8ETC - chains 1 and N of the 42 polymer chains in the assembly; structure by electron microscopy, 3.10 A resolution.

Chain 1:
Molecule: 3497-nt RNA strand
Organism: Schizosaccharomyces pombe
Sequence (3497 nucleotides; each row starts with the number of its first residue):
     1 AUUUGACCUC AAAUCAGGUA GGACUACGCG CUGAACUUAA GCAUAUCAAU AAGCGCAGGA
    61 AAAGAAAAUA ACCAUGAUUC CCUCAGUAAC GGCGAGUGAA GCGGGAAAAG CUCAAAUUUG
   121 AAAUCUGGCA ACAUUUCUUU UGUUGUCCGA GUUGUAAUUU CAAGAAGCUG CUUUGAGUGU
   181 AGACGAUCGG UCUAAGUUCC UUGGAACAGG ACGUCAGAGA GGGUGAGAAC CCCGUCUUUG
   241 GUCGAUUGGA UAUGCCAUAU AAAGCGCUUU CGAAGAGUCG AGUUGUUUGG GAAUGCAGCU
   301 CUAAAUGGGU GGUAAAUUUC AUCUAAAGCU AAAUAUUGGC GAGAGACCGA UAGCGAACAA
   361 GUAGAGUGAU CGAAAGAUGA AAAGAACUUU GAAAAGAGAG UUAAAUAGUA CGUGAAAUUG
   421 CUGAAAGGGA AGCAUUGGAA AUCAGUCUUA CCUGGGUGAG AUCAGUAGUC UCUUCGCGAG
   481 ACUAUGCACU CUGAACCUGU GGUAGGUCAG CAUCAGUUUU CGGGGGCGGA AAAAGAAUAA
   541 GGGAAGGUGG CUUUCCGGGU UCUGCCUGGG GAGUGUUUAU AGCCCUUGUU GUAAUACGUC
   601 CACUGGGGAC UGAGGACUGC GGCUUCGUGC CAAGGAUGCU GACAUAAUGG UUUUCAAUGG
   661 CCCGUCUUGA AACACGGACC AAGGAGUCUA GCAUCUAUGC GAGUGUUUGG GUGAUGAAAA
   721 CCCAUCCGCG AAAUGAAAGU GAAUGCAGGU GGGAACGCCC UUGUGGCGUG CACCAUCGAC
   781 CGACCCGGAA GUUUGUCAAU GGAAGGGUUU GAGUAAGAGC AUAGCUGUUG GGACCCGAAA
   841 GAUGGUGAAC UAUGCCUGAA UAGGGUGAAG CCAGAGGAAA CUCUGGUGGA GGCUCGUAGA
   901 GAUUCUGACG UGCAAAUCGA UCUUCAAAUU UGGGUAUAGG GGCGAAAGAC UAAUCGAACC
   961 AUCUAGUAGC UGGUUCCUGC CGAAGUUUCC CUCAGGAUAG CAGAAACUCA GAUCAGUUUU
  1021 AUGAGGUAAA GCGAAUGAUU AGAGGUCUUG GGGAAGGAAU UUCCUCAACC UAUUCUCAAA
  1081 CUUUAAAUAU GUAAGACGCC CUUGUCGCUU AAUUGGACGU GGGCCAUCGA AUGAGAGUUU
  1141 CUAGUGGGCC AUUUUUGGUA AGCAGAACUG GCGAUGCGGG AUGAACCGAA CGUGAGGUUA
  1201 AGGUGCCGGA AUGUACGCUC AUCAGACACC AGAAAAGGUG UUAGUUCAUC UAGACAGCAG
  1261 GACGGUGGCC AUGGAAGUCG GAAUCCGCUA AGGAGUGUGU AACAACUCAC CUGCCGAAUG
  1321 AACUAGCCCU GAAAAUGGAU GGCGCUUAAG CGUACUACCC AUACCUCACC GUCUGGGUUA
  1381 GCUUUGAGAA GCUCAGACGA GUAGGCAGGC GUGGAGGUUU GUGACGAAGC CUUGGGCGUG
  1441 AGCCUGGGUC GAACAGCCUC UAGUGCAGAU CUUGGUGGAA GUAGCAAAUA UUCAAAUGAG
  1501 AACUUUGAAG ACUGAAGUGG GGAAAGGUUC CAUGUGAACA GCAGUUGGAC AUGGGUUAGU
  1561 CGAUCCUAAG AGAUAGGGAA GCUCCGUAUG AAAGUUGCAC GAUUUUUCGU GCCUCCUAUC
  1621 GAAAGGGAAU CCGGUUAAUA UUCCGGAACC AGAAGGUGGA AUCAACACGG CAACGUAAAU
  1681 GAAGUUGGAG ACGUCGGCGG GAGCCCUGGG AAGAGUUCUC UUUUCUUUUU AACAAACCAU
  1741 UGAACCACCC UGAAAUCGGU UUAUCCGGAG CUAGGGUAUG GUGUUUGGAA GAGUUCAGCG
  1801 CCUCAUGCUG AAUCCGGUGC GCUCUCGACG GCCCUUGAAA AUCCAACGGA AGAAUGGACC
  1861 UUCGGGUCCU UGUUUUCACA UCUGGUCGUA CUCAUAACCG CAGCAGGUCU CCAAGGUGAA
  1921 CAGCCUCUAG UUGAUAGAAC AAUGUAGAUA AGGGAAGUCG GCAAAAUGGA UCCGUAACUU
  1981 CGGGAUAAGG AUUGGCUCUA AGGGUUGGGU ACGUUGGGCC UUGGAACCUG AACGGUUGCU
  2041 GGACUGAGCG UGGACCGAUG UCUUUUCUCG CCUUUCGGGG UGAGAAGGGA UGUUGGACCU
  2101 GCUUGGACCU UGGCGGCCGG GAAGUCCUUG GUCGGGCUUU UCUCCUUCUC GGGGAUUAUG
  2161 CUCUUACUGG CGUACGUUUA ACAACCAACU UAGAACUGGU ACGGACAAGG GGAAUCUGAC
  2221 UGUCUAAUUA AAACAUAGCA UUGCGAUGGC CAGAAAGUGG UGUUGACGCA AUGUGAUUUC
  2281 UGCCCAGUGC UCUGAAUGUC AAAGUGAAGA AAUUCAACCA AGCGCGGGUA AACGGCGGGA
  2341 GUAACUAUGA CUCUCUUAAG GUAGCCAAAU GCCUCGUCAU CUAACUAGUG ACGCGCAUGA
  2401 AUGGAUUAAC GAGAUUCCCA CUGUCCCUAU CUACUAUCUA GCGAAACCAC AGCCUGGGGA
  2461 ACGGGCCAGG CAAAAUCAGC GGGGAAAGAA GACCCUGUUG AGCUUGACUC UAGUUUGACA
  2521 UUGUGAAGAG ACAUAGAGGG UGUAGGAUAA GUGGGAGUAU GUUUCGGCAU ACGCCGGUGA
  2581 AAUACCACUA CCUUUAUCGU UUCUUUACUU AAUCAAUGAA GCGGAAUUGG GAUUUAUUUC
  2641 CCAUAUUCUA GCGUUAAAGU UUCUUCGCGA ACUGAUCCGC GUUGAUGACA UUGUCAGGUG
  2701 GGGAGUUUGG CUGGGGCGGC ACAUCUGUUA AAAGAUAACG CAGGUGUCCU AAGGGGGACU
  2761 CAUCGAGAAC AGAAAUCUCG AGUAGAAUAA AAGGGUAAAA GUCCCCUUGA UUUUGAUUUU
  2821 CAGUGUGAAU ACAAACCAUG AAAGUGUGGC CUAUCGAUCC UUUGUUCCCU CGAAAUUUGA
  2881 GGACAGAGGU GCCAGAAAAG UUACCACAGG GAUAACUGGC UUGUGGCAGC CAAGCGUUCA
  2941 UAGCGACGUU GCUUUUUGAU UCUUCGAUGU CGGCUCUUCC UAUCAUACCG AAGCAGAAUU
  3001 CGGUAAGCGU UGGAUUGUUC ACCCACUAAU AGGGAACGUG AGCUGGGUUU AGACCGUCGU
  3061 GAGACAGGUU AGUUUUACCC UACUGAUGAA GUGUCGUCGC AAUGGUAAUU CAACUUAGUA
  3121 CGAGAGGAAC CGUUGAUUCA GAUCAUUGGU AUUUGCGGCU GCCUGACAAG GCAAUGCCGC
  3181 GGAGCUAUCA UCUGCCGGAU AACGGCUGAA CGCCUCUAAG CCAGAAUCCG UGCCAGAAAG
  3241 CGACGAUUUU UUGGUCCGCA UGAUUUAUAU GUAUAAAAAU AGAGGUAGGA CUUGUUCCUA
  3301 CUCUCCUGUA UCGUAGAAGA UGGGCGAUGG UUGAUGAAAC GGAAGUGUUU UAUUGACUUG
  3361 UCCAUGAAAU UCCAUUGAAA UCUUGUGCGG AAUCGAAUCC AUUGCAUACG ACUUUAAUGU
  3421 GGAACGGGGU AUUGUAAGCA GUAGAGUAGC CUUGUUGUUA CGAUCUGCUG AGAUUAAGCC
  3481 UUUGUUCCCA AGAUUUG
Disordered / not traced: 37-45, 92-95, 288-293, 313-318, 446-505, 552-573, 668-671, 761-763, 789-802, 897-928, 986-999, 1024-1089, 1095-1129, 1381-1387, 1594-1617, 1662-1665, 1740-1745, 1834, 1853-1873, 1919-1921, 1968-2209, 2217-2412, 2485-2916, 2936-2942, 2954-2971, 3015-3021, 3036-3041, 3050-3078, 3249-3270, 3287-3300, 3375-3394, 3442-3464
Sequence notes: conflict C1746 (U7796 in 157310483)

Chain N:
Name: 60S ribosomal protein L15-A
Organism: Schizosaccharomyces pombe
Reference sequence: O74895 (RL15A_SCHPO); numbering as in UniProt (aligned over 1-201)
Amino-acid sequence (201 residues; each row starts with the number of its first residue):
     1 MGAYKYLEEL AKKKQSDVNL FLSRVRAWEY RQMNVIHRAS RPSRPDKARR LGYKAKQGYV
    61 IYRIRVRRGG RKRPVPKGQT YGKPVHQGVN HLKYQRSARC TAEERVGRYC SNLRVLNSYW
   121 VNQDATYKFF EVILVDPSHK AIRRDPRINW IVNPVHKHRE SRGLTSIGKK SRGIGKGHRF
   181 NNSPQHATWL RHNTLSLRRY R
Disordered / not traced: 1, 70-95, 181-188

How chain 1 and chain N interact:
Pairs across the interface (159):
  U9(1) with Ser40(N), hydrogen bond to the phosphate
  C10(1) with Arg38(N), phosphate contact
  G18(1) with Asn112(N), base contact; Ser138(N), sugar contact
  U19(1) with Asn112(N), sugar contact; Ser138(N), hydrogen bond to the sugar
  A20(1) with Ser111(N), sugar contact
  C29(1) with Arg162(N), hydrogen bond to the sugar; Arg172(N), hydrogen bond to the phosphate
  G30(1) with Arg162(N), sugar contact; Arg172(N), salt bridge to the phosphate
  C31(1) with Arg96(N), phosphate contact
  A49(1) with Trp189(N), sugar contact
  U50(1) with Trp189(N), sugar contact
  G55(1) with Arg108(N), phosphate contact; Ser161(N), base contact; Arg162(N), base contact
  C56(1) with Arg108(N), salt bridge to the phosphate; Lys157(N), hydrogen bond to the sugar; His158(N), hydrogen bond to the phosphate; Ser161(N), hydrogen bond to the sugar; Arg162(N), hydrogen bond to the sugar
  A57(1) with Pro154(N), hydrogen bond to the sugar; Val155(N), sugar contact; Lys157(N), phosphate contact; His158(N), salt bridge to the phosphate
  G58(1) with Pro154(N), phosphate contact; Lys157(N), salt bridge to the phosphate
  A61(1) with Val155(N), sugar contact; Arg162(N), phosphate contact
  A62(1) with Val155(N), phosphate contact; Arg162(N), salt bridge to the phosphate; Leu164(N), phosphate contact; Arg172(N), sugar contact
  A63(1) with Lys169(N), salt bridge to the phosphate; Arg172(N), salt bridge to the phosphate; Ile174(N), phosphate contact
  G64(1) with Lys169(N), salt bridge to the phosphate; Ile174(N), phosphate contact; Lys176(N), phosphate contact
  A65(1) with Lys176(N), phosphate contact
  A66(1) with Lys176(N), base contact
  A68(1) with Lys176(N), sugar contact; Gly177(N), phosphate contact; Arg179(N), salt bridge to the phosphate
  U69(1) with Gly177(N), phosphate contact; His178(N), salt bridge to the phosphate
  A77(1) with Lys176(N), hydrogen bond to the sugar
  U78(1) with Lys176(N), sugar contact
  C80(1) with Arg191(N), salt bridge to the phosphate
  C82(1) with Arg198(N), hydrogen bond to the phosphate
  U83(1) with Arg198(N), salt bridge to the phosphate
  G86(1) with His192(N), hydrogen bond to the base
  G98(1) with His192(N), salt bridge to the phosphate
  A99(1) with His192(N), salt bridge to the phosphate
  U112(1) with Arg147(N), sugar contact
  C113(1) with Lys54(N), phosphate contact; Arg147(N), salt bridge to the phosphate
  A114(1) with Arg49(N), salt bridge to the phosphate; Arg50(N), sugar contact; Lys54(N), salt bridge to the phosphate
  A115(1) with Lys5(N), phosphate contact; Arg49(N), salt bridge to the phosphate
  A116(1) with Gly2(N), phosphate contact; Lys5(N), salt bridge to the phosphate
  U117(1) with Gly2(N), hydrogen bond to the phosphate
  C125(1) with Ala141(N), sugar contact
  U126(1) with Gln57(N), hydrogen bond to the base; His139(N), hydrogen bond to the sugar; Lys140(N), phosphate contact; Ala141(N), sugar contact; Arg144(N), salt bridge to the phosphate
  G127(1) with Lys140(N), salt bridge to the phosphate; Arg144(N), salt bridge to the phosphate
  G149(1) with Gln57(N), base contact
  A150(1) with Gln57(N), sugar contact
  G151(1) with Ala55(N), sugar contact
  U152(1) with Arg41(N), salt bridge to the phosphate
  U153(1) with Arg41(N), hydrogen bond to the sugar
  G154(1) with Tyr4(N), hydrogen bond to the phosphate; Arg49(N), sugar contact; Ala55(N), sugar contact
  U155(1) with Arg49(N), salt bridge to the phosphate; Lys54(N), phosphate contact; Ala55(N), hydrogen bond to the phosphate; Lys56(N), phosphate contact
  A156(1) with Lys54(N), salt bridge to the phosphate; Lys56(N), salt bridge to the phosphate; Asp145(N), phosphate contact
  A157(1) with Arg147(N), salt bridge to the phosphate
  A273(1) with Lys5(N), hydrogen bond to the sugar
  G275(1) with Arg50(N), hydrogen bond to the base
  A276(1) with Glu8(N), phosphate contact; Ala11(N), sugar contact; Lys12(N), salt bridge to the phosphate; Lys14(N), hydrogen bond to the sugar; Lys47(N), salt bridge to the phosphate; Arg50(N), salt bridge to the phosphate
  G277(1) with Lys14(N), salt bridge to the phosphate; Gln15(N), hydrogen bond to the base; Arg44(N), salt bridge to the phosphate; Lys47(N), salt bridge to the phosphate; Trp120(N), sugar contact; Gln123(N), hydrogen bond to the base; Lys128(N), sugar contact
  U278(1) with Lys170(N), hydrogen bond to the phosphate
  C279(1) with Lys170(N), salt bridge to the phosphate
  U294(1) with Arg179(N), sugar contact
  G295(1) with Gly173(N), sugar contact; Arg179(N), salt bridge to the phosphate; Phe180(N), phosphate contact
  C296(1) with Lys170(N), sugar contact; Ser171(N), hydrogen bond to the sugar
  A297(1) with Arg96(N), hydrogen bond to the sugar; Ser97(N), hydrogen bond to the phosphate; Ser171(N), sugar contact
  G298(1) with Gly69(N), sugar contact; Arg96(N), phosphate contact; Ser97(N), phosphate contact; Ala98(N), hydrogen bond to the phosphate
  C299(1) with Arg68(N), salt bridge to the phosphate
  U300(1) with Arg68(N), salt bridge to the phosphate
  G309(1) with Arg179(N), sugar contact
  U310(1) with His178(N), phosphate contact
  G311(1) with His178(N), salt bridge to the phosphate
  A326(1) with Ser166(N), phosphate contact
  A327(1) with Lys47(N), salt bridge to the phosphate; Arg50(N), sugar contact; Leu51(N), sugar contact; Arg99(N), salt bridge to the phosphate; Asn117(N), sugar contact; Ser166(N), hydrogen bond to the phosphate
  G328(1) with Trp150(N), sugar contact; Ser166(N), hydrogen bond to the phosphate
  C329(1) with Trp150(N), sugar contact; Arg159(N), salt bridge to the phosphate
  U330(1) with His156(N), salt bridge to the phosphate
  U689(1) with Arg201(N), hydrogen bond to the phosphate
  A690(1) with Leu197(N), sugar contact; Arg201(N), salt bridge to the phosphate
  U707(1) with Tyr200(N), stacking on the base
  U708(1) with Arg198(N), phosphate contact
  A718(1) with Arg199(N), phosphate contact
  A719(1) with Arg199(N), salt bridge to the phosphate
  A720(1) with Tyr200(N), phosphate contact
  G1576(1) with Asn34(N), sugar contact
  G1577(1) with Val35(N), phosphate contact; Arg65(N), salt bridge to the phosphate
  G1578(1) with Val35(N), phosphate contact; Arg67(N), salt bridge to the phosphate; Tyr127(N), hydrogen bond to the phosphate
  A1579(1) with Arg67(N), salt bridge to the phosphate; Arg105(N), salt bridge to the phosphate
  A1580(1) with Arg96(N), hydrogen bond to the sugar; Thr101(N), sugar contact; Arg105(N), sugar contact
  G1581(1) with Arg105(N), salt bridge to the phosphate; Arg108(N), phosphate contact
  C1582(1) with Arg108(N), salt bridge to the phosphate
Interface residues without a listed pair, chain 1 (92 interface residues in all): G28, U32, A67, U79, C81, U302, A303, A304, A823
Interface residues without a listed pair, chain N (87 interface residues in all): Ala3, Lys13, Met33, Pro45, Asp46, Tyr53, Glu104, Thr165, Leu190, Ser196

In short:
92 residues of chain 1 face 87 of chain N across their interface, with 33 hydrogen bonds, 50 salt bridges and
1 aromatic stacking contact. Polar pairs include G86(1)-His192(N), U126(1)-Gln57(N) and G275(1)-Arg50(N).
Chain 1 is a 3497-nt RNA strand and chain N is 60S ribosomal protein L15-A, both from Schizosaccharomyces
pombe; the structure, Fkbp39 associated nascent 60S ribosome State 4, was determined by electron microscopy
together with 8ESQ, 8ESR, 8ETG, 8ETH, 8ETI, 8ETJ and 3 further entries from the same study.
